6DE5 - chain A; structure by X-ray diffraction, 2.30 A resolution.

# Chain A
Molecule: riboflavin biosynthesis protein RibD
Organism: Mycobacterium tuberculosis (strain ATCC 25618 / H37Rv)
Reference sequence: P71968 (P71968_MYCTU); residues 1-258 here = UniProt positions 1-258
Sequence (258 residues; numbered 1 to 258; the number before each row is that of its first residue):
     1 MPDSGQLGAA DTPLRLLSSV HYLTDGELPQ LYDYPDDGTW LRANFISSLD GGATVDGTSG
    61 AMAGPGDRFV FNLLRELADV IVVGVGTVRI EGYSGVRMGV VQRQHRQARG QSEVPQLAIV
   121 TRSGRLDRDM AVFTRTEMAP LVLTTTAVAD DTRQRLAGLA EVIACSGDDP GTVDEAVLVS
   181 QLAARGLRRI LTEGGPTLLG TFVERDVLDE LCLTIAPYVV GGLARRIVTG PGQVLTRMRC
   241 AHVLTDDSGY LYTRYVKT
Not modelled in the structure: 1-12
Residues lining bound ligands:
  - G8J (6-ethyl-5-{(3S)-3-[2-methoxy-5-(pyridin-4-yl)phenyl]but-1-yn-1-yl}pyrimidine-2,4-diamine): N44, F45, I46, S59, A63, D67, R68, F71, T87, I90, E91, G92, Y93, E193, T214
  - NADPH (NDP; NADPH dihydro-nicotinamide-adenine-dinucleotide phosphate): F45, I46, A53, T54, G57, T58, S59, G84, V85, G86, T87, I90, V120, T121, R122, S123, V173, E175, E193, G194, G195, P196, T197, L198, T201, R225, I227, T229
Reported in the primary citation:
  - binding site for G8J: N44, D67, F71, E193, T214
  - conformationally variable residues (order/disorder transition): I90 to G95

# Summary
Ligands of chain A: NADPH and compound G8J. From the paper: a binding site for G8J at N44, D67 and F71 among
others; conformational variability at I90.
Chain A is riboflavin biosynthesis protein RibD (Mycobacterium tuberculosis (strain ATCC 25618 / H37Rv)); the
structure, Mycobacterium tuberculosis Rv2671 complexed with beta-NADPH and
6-ethyl-5-{(3S)-3-[2-methoxy-5-(pyridin-4-yl)phenyl]but-1-yn-1-yl}pyrimidine-2,4-diamine, was determined by
X-ray diffraction (same publication as 6DDP, 6DDS, 6DDW and 6DE4).
